Entry 3E7F (X-ray diffraction, 2.20 A resolution); this record covers chain A.

[Chain A]
Molecule: 6-phosphogluconolactonase
Organism: Trypanosoma brucei
Notes: EC 3.1.1.17
UniProt: Q9GRG6 (Q9GRG6_9TRYP); numbering as in UniProt (aligned over 2-266)
Amino-acid sequence (265 residues; numbered 2 to 266; the number before each row is that of its first residue):
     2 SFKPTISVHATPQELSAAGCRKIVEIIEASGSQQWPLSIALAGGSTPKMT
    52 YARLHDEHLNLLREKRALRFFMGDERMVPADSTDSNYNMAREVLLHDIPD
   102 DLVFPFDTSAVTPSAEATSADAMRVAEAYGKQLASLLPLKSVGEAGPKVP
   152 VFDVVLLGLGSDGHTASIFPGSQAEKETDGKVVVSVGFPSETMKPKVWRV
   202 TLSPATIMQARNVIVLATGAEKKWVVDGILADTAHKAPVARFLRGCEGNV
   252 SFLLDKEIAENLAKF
Disordered / not traced: 262-266
Ion coordination: Zn2+: His56, His97, Asp98
Ligand contacts: 6-phosphogluconic acid (6PG): Gly44, Gly45, Ser46, Thr47, Pro48, Arg77, Gly159, Leu160, Gly161, His165, Ala167, Phe170, Met194, Lys195, Arg200, Lys223

[In short]
Chain A binds 6-phosphogluconic acid. The Zn2+ site is built by His56, His97 and Asp98.
Chain A is 6-phosphogluconolactonase (Trypanosoma brucei); the structure, Crystal structure of
6-phosphogluconolactonase from Trypanosoma brucei complexed with 6-phosphogluconic acid, was determined by
X-ray diffraction (same publication as 3EB9).
